7X74 - chains D and O of the 13 polymer chains in the assembly; structure by electron microscopy, 3.70 A resolution.

== Chain D ==
Protein: DNA-directed RNA polymerase subunit beta'
Organism: Streptomyces coelicolor A3(2)
Notes: EC 2.7.7.6
UniProtKB: Q8CJT1 (RPOC_STRCO); numbering as in UniProt (aligned over 1-1299)
Chain sequence (1307 residues; numbered 1 to 1307; the number before each row is that of its first residue):
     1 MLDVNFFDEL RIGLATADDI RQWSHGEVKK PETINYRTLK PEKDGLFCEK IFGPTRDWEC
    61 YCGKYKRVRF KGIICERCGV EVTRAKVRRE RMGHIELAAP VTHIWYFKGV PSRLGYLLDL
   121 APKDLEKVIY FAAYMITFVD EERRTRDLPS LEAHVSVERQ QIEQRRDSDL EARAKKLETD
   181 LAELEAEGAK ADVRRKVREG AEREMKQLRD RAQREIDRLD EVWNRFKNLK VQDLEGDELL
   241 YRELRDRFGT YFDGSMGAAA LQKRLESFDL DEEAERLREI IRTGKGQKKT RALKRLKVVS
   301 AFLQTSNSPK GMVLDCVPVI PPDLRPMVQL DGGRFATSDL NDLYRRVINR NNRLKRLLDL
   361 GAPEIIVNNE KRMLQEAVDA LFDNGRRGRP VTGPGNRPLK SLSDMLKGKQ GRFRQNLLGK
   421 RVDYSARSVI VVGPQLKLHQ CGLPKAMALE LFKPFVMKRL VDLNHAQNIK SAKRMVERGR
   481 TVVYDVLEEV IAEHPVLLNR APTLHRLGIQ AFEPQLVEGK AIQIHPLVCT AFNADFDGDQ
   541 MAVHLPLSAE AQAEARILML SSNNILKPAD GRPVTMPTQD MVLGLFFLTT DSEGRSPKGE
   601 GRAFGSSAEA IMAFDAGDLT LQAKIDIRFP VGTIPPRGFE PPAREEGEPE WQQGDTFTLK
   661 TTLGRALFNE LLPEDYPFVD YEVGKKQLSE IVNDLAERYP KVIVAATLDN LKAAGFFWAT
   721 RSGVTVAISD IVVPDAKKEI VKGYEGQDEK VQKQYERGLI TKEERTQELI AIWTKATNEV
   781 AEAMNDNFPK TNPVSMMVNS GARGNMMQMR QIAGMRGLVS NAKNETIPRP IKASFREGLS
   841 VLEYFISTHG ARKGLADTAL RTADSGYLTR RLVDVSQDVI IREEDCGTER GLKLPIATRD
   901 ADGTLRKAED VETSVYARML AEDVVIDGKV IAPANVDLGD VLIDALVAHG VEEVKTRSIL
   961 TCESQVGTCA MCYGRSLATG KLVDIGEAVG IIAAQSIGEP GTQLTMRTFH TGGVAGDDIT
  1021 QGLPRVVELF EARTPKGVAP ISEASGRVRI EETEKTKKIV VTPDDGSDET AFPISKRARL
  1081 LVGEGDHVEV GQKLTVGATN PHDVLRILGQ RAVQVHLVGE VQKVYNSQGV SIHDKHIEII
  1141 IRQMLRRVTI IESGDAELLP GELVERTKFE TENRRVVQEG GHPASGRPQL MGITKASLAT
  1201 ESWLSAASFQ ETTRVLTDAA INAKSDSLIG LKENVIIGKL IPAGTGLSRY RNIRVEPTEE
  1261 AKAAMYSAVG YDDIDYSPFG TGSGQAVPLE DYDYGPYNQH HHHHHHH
Not modelled in the structure: 1-6, 1266-1307
Construct notes: expression tag (1300-1307)
Metal / ion sites: Zn2+ site 1: Cys-60, Cys-62, Cys-75, Cys-78; Mg2+: Asp-535, Asp-539 (shared with 1 residue of chain Q); Zn2+ site 2: Cys-886, Cys-962, Cys-969, Cys-972
UniProt features mapped onto this chain:
  - binding site (Zn(2+)): Cys-60, Cys-62, Cys-75, Cys-78, Cys-886, Cys-962, Cys-969, Cys-972
  - binding site (Mg(2+)): Asp-535, Asp-537, Asp-539

== Chain O ==
Molecule: 84-nt DNA strand
Sequence (84 nucleotides; row label = number of the first residue in the row):
     1 CAAGGCACAT GACAACGGTG TTCAGTGCCG CGTTGCCCGA TACCCCCTAC CCGTAGTTGA
    61 CTGGCATCCG GGCGCCGGGT CGCC

== Interface between chain D and chain O ==
Residue-residue contacts (12):
  Tyr-36(D) / DC52(O)  hydrogen bond to the phosphate
  Arg-37(D) / DC51(O)  hydrogen bond to the phosphate
  Arg-37(D) / DC52(O)  salt bridge to the phosphate
  Pro-111(D) / DG78(O)  sugar contact
  Tyr-116(D) / DG78(O)  phosphate contact
  Tyr-116(D) / DG79(O)  hydrogen bond to the phosphate
  Lys-123(D) / DT80(O)  phosphate contact
  Arg-291(D) / DG79(O)  salt bridge to the phosphate
  Lys-294(D) / DG78(O)  salt bridge to the phosphate
  Arg-389(D) / DT67(O)  salt bridge to the phosphate
  Arg-1033(D) / DG74(O)  hydrogen bond to the phosphate
  Arg-1033(D) / DC75(O)  phosphate contact
Interface residues without a listed pair, chain D (10 interface residues in all): Pro-122
Interface residues without a listed pair, chain O (9 interface residues in all): DC68

== In short ==
10 residues of chain D face 9 of chain O across their interface; the contacts include 4 hydrogen bonds and 4
salt bridges. Among the polar pairs are Tyr-36(D)/DC52(O), Arg-37(D)/DC51(O) and Tyr-116(D)/DG79(O). From
UniProt: 8 Zn2+-binding residues and 3 Mg2+-binding residues on chain D.
Here chain D is DNA-directed RNA polymerase subunit beta' (Streptomyces coelicolor A3(2)) and chain O is an
84-nt DNA strand. Entry 7X74 (Cryo-EM structure of Streptomyces coelicolor transcription initial complex with
two Zur dimers) was determined by electron microscopy, deposited together with 7VO0, 7VO9, 7VPD, 7VPZ, 7X75
and 7X76.
